4ZYP - chains B and N of the 15 polymer chains in the assembly; structure by X-ray diffraction, 5.50 A resolution (low resolution: residue-level contacts below are approximate; hydrogen-bond / salt-bridge calls are withheld).

== Chain B ==
Molecule: Fusion glycoprotein F0, Fibritin
Source organism: Human respiratory syncytial virus A (strain A2)
UniProt: chimeric construct of P03420, D9IEJ2: residues 26-513 from P03420 (FUS_HRSVA) positions 26-513 (same numbers); residues 518-544 from D9IEJ2 positions 458-484 (UniProt number = residue number - 60)
Amino-acid sequence (498 residues; numbered 26 to 550; 27 numbers in that range are skipped by the numbering (no residue carries them; nothing is unmodelled there); the number before each row is that of its first residue):
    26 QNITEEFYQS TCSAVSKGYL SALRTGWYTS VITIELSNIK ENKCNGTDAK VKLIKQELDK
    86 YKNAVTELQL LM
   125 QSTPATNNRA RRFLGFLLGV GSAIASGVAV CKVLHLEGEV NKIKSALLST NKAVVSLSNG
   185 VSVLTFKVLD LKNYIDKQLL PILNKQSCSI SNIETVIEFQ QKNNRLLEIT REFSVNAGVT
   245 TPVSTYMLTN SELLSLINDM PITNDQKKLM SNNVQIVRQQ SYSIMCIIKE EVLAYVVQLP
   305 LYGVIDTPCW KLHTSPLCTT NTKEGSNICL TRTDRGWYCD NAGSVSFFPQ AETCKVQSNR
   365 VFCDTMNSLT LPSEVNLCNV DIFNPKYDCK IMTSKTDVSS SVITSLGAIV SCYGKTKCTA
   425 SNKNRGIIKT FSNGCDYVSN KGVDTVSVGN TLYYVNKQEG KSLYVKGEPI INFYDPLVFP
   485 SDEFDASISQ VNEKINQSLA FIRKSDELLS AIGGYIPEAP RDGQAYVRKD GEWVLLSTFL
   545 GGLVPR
Not modelled in the structure: 125-136, 514-550
Cystine bridges: Cys37-Cys439, Cys69-Cys212, Cys155-Cys290, Cys313-Cys343, Cys322-Cys333, Cys358-Cys367, Cys382-Cys393, Cys416-Cys422
Sequence notes: conflict Ala129 (Pro102 in P03420); engineered mutation Cys155 (Ser in P03420), Phe190 (Ser in P03420), Leu207 (Val in P03420), Cys290 (Ser in P03420), Val379 (Ile in P03420), Val447 (Met in P03420); linker (514-517); expression tag (545-550)
UniProt features mapped onto this chain:
  - region: Phe137 to Val157 (Fusion peptide)
  - site: Arg136, Phe137 (Cleavage)
  - glycosylation (N-linked (GlcNAc...) asparagine): Asn27, Asn70, Asn500
What the authors report for this chain:
  - mutagenesis - N426D: abolished binding to AM14 antibody Fab heavy chain
  - mutagenesis - N426D (100-fold): decreased binding to AM14 IgG
  - mutagenesis - N426D: unchanged binding to motavizumab

== Chain N ==
Molecule: Motavizumab antibody Fab heavy chain
Source organism: Mus musculus
Notes: antibody fragment or engineered binder
Amino-acid sequence (225 residues; row label = number of the first residue in the row; a row labelled like 35A-35B holds insertion residues (35A, then the next letters in order)):
     1 QVTLRESGPA LVKPTQTLTL TCTFSGFSLS TAGMS
35A-35B VG
    36 WIRQPPGKAL EWLADIWWDD KKHYNPSLKD RLTISKDTSK NQVVLKV
82A-82C TNM
    83 DPADTATYYC ARDMIFNF
100A-100B YF
   101 DVWGQGTTVT VSSASTKGPS VFPLAPSSKS TSGGTAALGC LVKDYFPEPV TVSWNSGALT
   161 SGVHTFPAVL QSSGLYSLSS VVTVPSSSLG TQTYICNVNH KPSNTKVDKK VEPKSCDK
Not modelled in the structure: 128-134, 214-218
Cystine bridges: Cys22-Cys92, Cys140-Cys196

== Interface between chain B and chain N ==
Contacting residue pairs - 19 pairs, chain B then chain N:
  Ser255(B) with Ala32(N)
  Leu258(B) with Trp53(N)
  Ser259(B) with Trp53(N); Asp54(N)
  Asn262(B) with Trp53(N); Asp54(N); Lys56(N); Ile97(N)
  Asp263(B) with Asp54(N); Lys56(N)
  Asn268(B) with Phe100(N)
  Lys271(B) with Lys56(N)
  Lys272(B) with Ile97(N); Phe98(N); Asn99(N); Phe100(N)
  Ser275(B) with Ile97(N); Phe98(N)
  Asn276(B) with Phe98(N)
Also at the interface, not in a pair above, chain B (11 interface residues in all): Lys176
Also at the interface, not in a pair above, chain N (9 interface residues in all): Trp52

== Overview ==
11 residues of chain B face 9 of chain N across their interface. The paper reports that N426D of chain B
abolishes binding to AM14 antibody Fab heavy chain; N426D of chain B reduces binding to AM14 IgG.
Here chain B is Fusion glycoprotein F0, Fibritin (Human respiratory syncytial virus A (strain A2)) and chain N
is Motavizumab antibody Fab heavy chain (Mus musculus). Entry 4ZYP (Crystal Structure of Motavizumab and
Quaternary-Specific RSV-Neutralizing Human Antibody AM14 in Complex with Prefusion RSV F ...) was determined
by X-ray diffraction (same publication as 4ZYK).
